Entry 4BQ7 (X-ray diffraction, 6.60 A resolution (low resolution: residue-level contacts below are approximate; hydrogen-bond / salt-bridge calls are withheld)); this record covers chains E and F of the 3 polymer chains in the assembly.

== Chain E ==
Molecule: Rgm domain family member B
From: Homo sapiens
Reference sequence: Q6NW40 (RGMB_HUMAN); residues 50-168 here = UniProt positions 50-168
Sequence (122 residues; row label = number of the first residue in the row):
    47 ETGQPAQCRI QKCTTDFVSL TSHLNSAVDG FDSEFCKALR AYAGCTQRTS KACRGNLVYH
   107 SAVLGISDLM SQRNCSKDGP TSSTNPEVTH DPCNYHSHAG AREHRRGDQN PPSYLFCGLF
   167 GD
Unresolved in the structure: 47-137, 142-157
Differences from the reference sequence: expression tag (47-49)
UniProt features mapped onto this chain:
  - site: Asp-168 (Cleavage)
  - glycosylation: Asn-120 (N-linked (GlcNAc...) asparagine)

== Chain F ==
Molecule: Rgm domain family member B
From: Homo sapiens
Reference sequence: Q6NW40 (RGMB_HUMAN); residue numbers follow UniProt; this construct covers 169-410
Sequence (251 residues; each row starts with the number of its first residue):
   169 PHLRTFKDNF QTCKVEGAWP LIDNNYLSVQ VTNVPVVPGS SATATNKITI IFKAHHGCTD
   229 QKVYQAVTDD LPAAFVDGTT SGGDSDAKSL RIVERESGHY VEMHARYIGT TVFVRQVGRY
   289 LTLAIRMPED LAMSYEESQD LQLCVNGCPL SERIDDGQGQ VSAILGHSLP RTSLVQAWPG
   349 YTLETANTQC HEKMPVKDIY FQSCVFDLLT TGDANFTAAA HSALEDVEAL HPRKERWHIF
   409 PSGTKHHHHH H
Unresolved in the structure: 263-267, 322-419
Differences from the reference sequence: expression tag (411-419); conflict Gly-225 (Glu in Q6NW40)
Cystine bridges: Cys-181/Cys-316
UniProt features mapped onto this chain:
  - glycosylation: Asn-383 (N-linked (GlcNAc...) asparagine)
  - mutagenesis: Ala-186 (A186R: Severely impairs interaction with NEO1), Pro-206 (P206N: Introduces a N-linked glycan; changes interaction with NEO1 from a 2:2 to a 1:1 stoichiometry)
What the authors report for this chain:
  - mutagenesis - P206N: decreased signaling
  - mutagenesis - A186R: abolished signaling

== Chain E / chain F interface ==
Cross-chain cystine bridges: Cys-139(E)/Cys-226(F), Cys-163(E)/Cys-312(F)
Residue-residue contacts - 53 pairs, chain E then chain F:
  Cys-139(E) with Gly-225(F); Cys-226(F), disulfide; Ser-257(F); Tyr-275(F)
  Asn-140(E) with Arg-274(F)
  Tyr-141(E) with Arg-274(F); Tyr-275(F); Ile-276(F); Gly-277(F); Pro-296(F); Asp-298(F); Leu-299(F)
  Ser-159(E) with Pro-296(F); Glu-297(F)
  Tyr-160(E) with Gly-277(F); Arg-294(F); Met-295(F); Pro-296(F)
  Leu-161(E) with Phe-174(F); Ile-293(F); Arg-294(F); Met-295(F); Glu-297(F); Ala-300(F); Met-301(F)
  Phe-162(E) with Arg-172(F); Thr-173(F); Phe-174(F); Ile-293(F); Arg-294(F)
  Cys-163(E) with Arg-172(F); Phe-174(F); Leu-291(F); Ala-292(F); Ile-293(F); Cys-312(F), disulfide
  Gly-164(E) with His-170(F); Leu-171(F); Arg-172(F); Leu-291(F)
  Leu-165(E) with His-170(F); Leu-189(F); Val-199(F); Thr-213(F); Thr-290(F); Leu-291(F)
  Phe-166(E) with Pro-169(F); His-170(F); Thr-290(F)
  Gly-167(E) with His-170(F)
  Asp-168(E) with His-170(F); Ala-210(F); Thr-211(F)
Other interface residues (no listed pair), chain F (35 interface residues in all): Asp-176, Asn-201, Ala-212, Leu-289

== In short ==
Chain E and chain F form an interface of 13 and 35 residues respectively; the contacts include 2 disulfide
bonds. UniProt lists 2 mutagenesis sites on chain F. The paper reports that P206N of chain F reduces
signaling; A186R of chain F abolishes signaling.
Here chain E is Rgm domain family member B and chain F is Rgm domain family member B, both from Homo sapiens.
Entry 4BQ7 (Crystal structure of the RGMB-Neo1 complex form 2) was determined by X-ray diffraction (same
publication as 4BQ6, 4BQ8, 4BQ9, 4BQB and 4BQC).
